PDB entry 4D4C | X-ray diffraction, 1.30 A resolution | chain A

Chain A:
Name: Alpha-1,6-mannanase
Source organism: Bacillus circulans
Notes: EC 3.2.1.101
Reference sequence: Q9Z4P9 (Q9Z4P9_BACCI); residues 35-375 here = UniProt positions 35-375
Chain sequence (362 residues; numbered 14 to 375; the number before each row is that of its first residue):
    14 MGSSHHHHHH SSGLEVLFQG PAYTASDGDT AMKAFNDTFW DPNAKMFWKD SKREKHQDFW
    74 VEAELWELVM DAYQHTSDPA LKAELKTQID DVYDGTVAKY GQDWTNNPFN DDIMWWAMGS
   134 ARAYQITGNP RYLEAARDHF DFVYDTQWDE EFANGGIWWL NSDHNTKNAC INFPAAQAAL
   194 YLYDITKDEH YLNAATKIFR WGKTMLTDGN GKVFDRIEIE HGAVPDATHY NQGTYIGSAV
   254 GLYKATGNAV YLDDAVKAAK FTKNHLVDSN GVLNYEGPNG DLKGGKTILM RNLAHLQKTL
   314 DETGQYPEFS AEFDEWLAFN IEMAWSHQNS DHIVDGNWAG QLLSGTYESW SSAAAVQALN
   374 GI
Not modelled in the structure: 14-38, 354-357, 375
Construct notes: expression tag (14-34); engineered mutation Gln-341 (Arg in Q9Z4P9)
Residues lining bound ligands: 1-deoxymannojirimycin / alpha-D-mannopyranose: Trp-172, Asn-181, Cys-183, Asp-228, Arg-229, Val-237, Asp-239, Thr-241, Tyr-243, Asn-244, Asn-292, Leu-295

Overview:
Bound to chain A: 1-deoxymannojirimycin / alpha-D-mannopyranose.
Chain A is Alpha-1,6-mannanase (Bacillus circulans); the structure, The catalytic domain, BcGH76, of Bacillus
circulans Aman6 in complex with 1,6-ManDMJ, was determined by X-ray diffraction, deposited together with 4D4A,
4D4D and 5AGD.
